Entry 2KW3 (solution NMR); this record covers chains B and C of the 3 polymer chains in the assembly.

Chain B:
Molecule: DNA-binding protein RFX5
From: Homo sapiens
UniProtKB: P48382 (RFX5_HUMAN); numbering as in UniProt (aligned over 24-90)
Amino-acid sequence (68 residues; each row starts with the number of its first residue):
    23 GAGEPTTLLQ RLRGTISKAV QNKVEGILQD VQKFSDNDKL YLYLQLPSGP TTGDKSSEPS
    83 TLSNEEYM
Differences from the reference sequence: expression tag (23)
Curated features (UniProtKB/Swiss-Prot):
  - region: Leu62 to Leu66 (Leucine-rich region)

Chain C:
Molecule: Regulatory factor X-associated protein
From: Homo sapiens
UniProtKB: O00287 (RFXAP_HUMAN); numbering as in UniProt (aligned over 214-272)
Amino-acid sequence (62 residues; row label = number of the first residue in the row):
   211 GHGTGSFGDR PARPTLLEQV LNQKRLSLLR SPEVVQFLQK QQQLLNQQVL EQRQQQFPGT
   271 SM
Differences from the reference sequence: expression tag (211-213)

How chain B and chain C interact:
Pairs across the interface - 19 pairs, chain B then chain C:
  Gln43(B) - Leu226(C)
  Gln43(B) - Leu227(C)
  Val46(B) - Leu226(C)
  Val46(B) - Val230(C)
  Glu47(B) - Leu226(C)
  Ile49(B) - Gln233(C)
  Leu50(B) - Leu226(C)
  Leu50(B) - Gln229(C)
  Val53(B) - Gln246(C)
  Val53(B) - Gln249(C)
  Val53(B) - Lys250(C)
  Gln54(B) - Lys250(C)
  Asp58(B) - Phe247(C)
  Asp58(B) - Lys250(C)
  Lys61(B) - Phe247(C)
  Leu62(B) - Phe247(C)
  Leu62(B) - Gln251(C)
  Tyr65(B) - Glu243(C)
  Tyr65(B) - Phe247(C)
Other interface residues (no listed pair), chain B (13 interface residues in all): Ile38, Phe56

Summary:
13 residues of chain B and 11 residues of chain C are in contact.
Chain B is DNA-binding protein RFX5 and chain C is Regulatory factor X-associated protein, both from Homo
sapiens; the structure, Heterotrimeric interaction between RFX5 and RFXAP, was determined by solution NMR.
